PDB entry 8OJI | X-ray diffraction, 1.75 A resolution | chain A

[Chain A]
Protein: Galectin-3
From: Homo sapiens
Reference sequence: P17931 (LEG3_HUMAN); residue numbers follow UniProt; this construct covers 113-250
Chain sequence (138 residues; row label = number of the first residue in the row):
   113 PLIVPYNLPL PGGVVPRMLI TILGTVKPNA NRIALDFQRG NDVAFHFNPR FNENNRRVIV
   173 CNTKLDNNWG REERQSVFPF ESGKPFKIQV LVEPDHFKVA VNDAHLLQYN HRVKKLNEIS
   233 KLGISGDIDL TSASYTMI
Small-molecule neighbours: VPH / 1-thio-beta-D-galactopyranose: R144, H158, N160, R162, E165, V172, N174, W181, E184, R186
UniProt features mapped onto this chain:
  - motif: K226 to D241 (Nuclear export signal)
  - binding site (a beta-D-galactoside): W181 to Q187
  - modified residue: S188 (Phosphoserine)

[In short]
Chain A binds VPH / 1-thio-beta-D-galactopyranose. UniProt lists 7 beta-D-galactoside-binding residues.
Chain A is Galectin-3 (Homo sapiens); the structure, Galectin-3 in complex with Methyl
2,6-anhydro-3-deoxy-3-S-(b-D-galactopyranosyl)-3-thio-D-glycero-L-altro-heptonate, was determined by X-ray
diffraction together with 8OJK, 8OJM, 8OJO and 8PPN from the same study.
